Entry 9B8Q (electron microscopy, 3.80 A resolution); this record covers chains J and a of the 9 polymer chains in the assembly.

Chain J:
Name: V-type proton ATPase subunit E 1
Source organism: Rattus norvegicus
UniProtKB: Q6PCU2 (VATE1_RAT); numbering as in UniProt (aligned over 1-226)
Amino-acid sequence (226 residues; numbered 1 to 226; the number before each row is that of its first residue):
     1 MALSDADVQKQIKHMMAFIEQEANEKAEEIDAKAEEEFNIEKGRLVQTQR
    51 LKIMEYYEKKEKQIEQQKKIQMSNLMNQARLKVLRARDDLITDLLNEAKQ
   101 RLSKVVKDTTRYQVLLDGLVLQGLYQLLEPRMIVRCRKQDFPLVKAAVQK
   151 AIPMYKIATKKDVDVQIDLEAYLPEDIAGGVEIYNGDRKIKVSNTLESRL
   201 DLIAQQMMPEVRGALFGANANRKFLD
Not modelled in the structure: 1-3, 123-192, 223-226

Chain a:
Name: V-type proton ATPase 116 kDa subunit a isoform 1
Source organism: Rattus norvegicus
UniProtKB: P25286 (VPP1_RAT); residue numbers follow UniProt; this construct covers 1-838
Amino-acid sequence (838 residues; row label = number of the first residue in the row):
     1 MGELFRSEEMTLAQLFLQSEAAYCCVSELEELGKVQFRDLNPDVNVFQRK
    51 FVNEVRRCEEMDRKLRFVEKEIRKANIPIMDTGENPEVPFPRDMIDLEAN
   101 FEKIENELKEINTNQEALKRNFLELTELKFILRKTQQFFDEMADPDLLEE
   151 SSSLLEPNEMGRGAPLRLGFVAGVINRERIPTFERMLWRVCRGNVFLRQA
   201 EIENPLEDPVTGDYVHKSVFIIFFQGDQLKNRVKKICEGFRASLYPCPET
   251 PQERKEMASGVNTRIDDLQMVLNQTEDHRQRVLQAAAKNIRVWFIKVRKM
   301 KAIYHTLNLCNIDVTQKCLIAEVWCPVTDLDSIQFALRRGTEHSGSTVPS
   351 ILNRMQTNQTPPTYNKTNKFTHGFQNIVDAYGIGTYREINPAPYTVITFP
   401 FLFAVMFGDFGHGILMTLFAVWMVLRESRILSQKNENEMFSMVFSGRYII
   451 LLMGLFSIYTGLIYNDCFSKSLNIFGSSWSVRPMFTIGNWTEETLLGSSV
   501 LQLNPAIPGVFGGPYPFGIDPIWNIATNKLTFLNSFKMKMSVILGIIHML
   551 FGVSLSLFNHIYFKKPLNIYFGFIPEIIFMSSLFGYLVILIFYKWTAYDA
   601 HSSRNAPSLLIHFINMFLFSYPESGNAMLYSGQKGIQCFLIVVAMLCVPW
   651 MLLFKPLILRHQYLRKKHLGTLNFGGIRVGNGPTEEDAEIIQHDQLSTHS
   701 EDAEEPTEDEVFDFGDTMVHQAIHTIEYCLGCISNTASYLRLWALSLAHA
   751 QLSEVLWTMVIHIGLHVRSLAGGLGLFFIFAAFATLTVAILLIMEGLSAF
   801 LHALRLHWVEFQNKFYTGTGFKFLPFSFEHIREGKFDE
Not modelled in the structure: 1-8, 148-165, 363-838

Interface between chain J and chain a:
Residue-residue contacts (4; chain J residue first):
  H14(J) - G193(a)
  M15(J) - F196(a)  hydrophobic
  I19(J) - R167(a)
  I19(J) - Q225(a)
Other interface residues (no listed pair), chain J (5 interface residues in all): F18, E22
Other interface residues (no listed pair), chain a (6 interface residues in all): N194, V195

Summary:
5 residues of chain J face 6 of chain a across their interface.
Chain J is V-type proton ATPase subunit E 1 and chain a is V-type proton ATPase 116 kDa subunit a isoform 1,
both from Rattus norvegicus; the structure, Synaptic Vesicle V-ATPase with synaptophysin and SidK, State 3,
peripheral stalks, was determined by electron microscopy (same publication as 9B8P).
